Entry 6T3W (X-ray diffraction, 1.82 A resolution); this record covers chain A.

Chain A:
Name: 2C protein
Organism: Coxsackievirus B3
Notes: EC 3.4.22.29, 3.6.1.15, 3.4.22.28, 2.7.7.48
UniProtKB: Q9E7C2 (Q9E7C2_9ENTO); residues 116-329 here correspond to UniProt positions 1216-1429 (UniProt number = residue number + 1100)
Sequence (215 residues; row label = number of the first residue in the row):
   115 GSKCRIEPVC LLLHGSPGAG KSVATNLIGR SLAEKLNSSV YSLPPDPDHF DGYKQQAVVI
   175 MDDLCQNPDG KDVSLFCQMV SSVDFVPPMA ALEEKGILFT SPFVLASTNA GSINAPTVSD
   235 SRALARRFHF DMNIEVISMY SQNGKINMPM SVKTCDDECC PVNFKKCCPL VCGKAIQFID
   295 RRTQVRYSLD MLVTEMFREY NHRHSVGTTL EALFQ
Unresolved in the structure: 115-116, 270-273, 329
Differences from the reference sequence: expression tag (115)
Metal / ion sites: Na+: Ser252, Ser255; Zn2+: Cys269, Cys281, Cys286
Residues lining bound ligands: Fluoxetine (SFX; (3S)-N-methyl-3-phenyl-3-[4-(trifluoromethyl)phenoxy]propan-1-amine): Leu157, Pro158, Pro159, His163, Met175, Asp176, Asp177, Leu178, Cys179, Pro182, Asp186, Val187, Phe190, Ile227, Leu238, Phe242
From the paper describing this entry:
  - binding site for Fluoxetine: Leu157, Met175, Leu178, Cys179
  - mutagenesis - L157A, P159A, M175A, D176A, D176N, L178A, L178I, P182A, D186A, D186E, D186N: abolished growth
  - mutagenesis - P158A: unchanged growth
  - mutagenesis - P158A (Tm change 1 degC), M175A (Tm change 5 degC): decreased stability
  - mutagenesis - P158A: unchanged binding to Fluoxetine
  - mutagenesis - M175A, D177A: abolished catalytic activity
  - mutagenesis - P158A: unchanged catalytic activity
  - mutagenesis - A229V: decreased catalytic activity
  - mutagenesis - A229V: increased catalytic activity on HBB
  - mutagenesis - A229V: increased catalytic activity on GuaHCl
  - mutagenesis - A229V: increased growth in response to GuaHCl

Overview:
Chain A binds Fluoxetine. Ser252 and Ser255 coordinate Na+. The Zn2+ site is built by Cys269, Cys281 and
Cys286. The paper reports a binding site for Fluoxetine at Leu157, Met175 and Leu178 among others; L157A,
P159A and M175A, among others, abolish growth; 14 substitutions were tested in all.
Chain A is 2C protein (Coxsackievirus B3); the structure, Coxsackie B3 2C protein in complex with
S-Fluoxetine, was determined by X-ray diffraction together with 6S3A from the same study.
